Entry 8P4M (electron microscopy, 2.50 A resolution); this record covers chains E and S of the 14 polymer chains in the assembly.

[Chain E]
Name: Chaperonin GroEL
Organism: Escherichia coli
Notes: EC 5.6.1.7
Reference sequence: P0A6F5 (CH60_ECOLI); residues 1-548 here = UniProt positions 1-548
Sequence (548 residues; row label = number of the first residue in the row):
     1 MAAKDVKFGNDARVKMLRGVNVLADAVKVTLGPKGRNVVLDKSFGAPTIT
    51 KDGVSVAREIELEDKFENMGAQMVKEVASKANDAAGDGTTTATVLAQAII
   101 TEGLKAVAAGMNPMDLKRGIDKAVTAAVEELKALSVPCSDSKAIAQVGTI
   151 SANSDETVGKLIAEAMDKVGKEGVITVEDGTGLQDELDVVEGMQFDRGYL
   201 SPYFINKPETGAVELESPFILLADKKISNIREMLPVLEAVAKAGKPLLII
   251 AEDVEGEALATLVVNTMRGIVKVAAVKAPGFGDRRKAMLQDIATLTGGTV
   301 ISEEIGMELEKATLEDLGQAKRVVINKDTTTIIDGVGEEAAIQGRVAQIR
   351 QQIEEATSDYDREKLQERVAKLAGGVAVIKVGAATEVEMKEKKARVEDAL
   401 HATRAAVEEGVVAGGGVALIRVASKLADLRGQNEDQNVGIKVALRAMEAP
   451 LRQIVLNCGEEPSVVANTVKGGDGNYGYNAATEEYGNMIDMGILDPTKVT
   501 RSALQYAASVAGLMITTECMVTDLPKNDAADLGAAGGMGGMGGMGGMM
Disordered / not traced: 1, 526-548
Bound ions: K+: T30, K51, T90 (together with ADP); Mg2+: D87 (together with ADP)
Small-molecule neighbours: ADP / beryllium trifluoride: T30, L31, G32, P33, K51, D52, G53, D87, G88, T89, T90, T91, I150, G414, G415, G416, I454, Y478, N479, A480, A481, M488, I493, D495

[Chain S]
Name: Co-chaperonin GroES
Organism: Escherichia coli
Reference sequence: P0A6F9 (CH10_ECOLI); residues 1-97 here = UniProt positions 1-97
Sequence (97 residues; row label = number of the first residue in the row):
     1 MNIRPLHDRVIVKRKEVETKSAGGIVLTGSAAAKSTRGEVLAVGNGRILE
    51 NGEVKPLDVKVGDIVIFNDGYGVKSEKIDNEEVLIMSESDILAIVEA
Disordered / not traced: 1, 97
Swiss-Prot annotation at these positions:
  - modified residue: K34 (N6-succinyllysine)

[Interface between chain E and chain S]
Pairs across the interface - 18 pairs, chain E then chain S:
  I230(E) with L27(S), hydrophobic; A31(S), hydrophobic
  L234(E) with S21(S); L27(S), hydrophobic
  L237(E) with I25(S), hydrophobic
  E238(E) with S21(S); A22(S)
  A260(E) with T28(S)
  T261(E) with V26(S); T28(S), hydrogen bond (side chain-backbone)
  V264(E) with V26(S), hydrophobic; T28(S)
  N265(E) with G24(S); I25(S); V26(S), hydrogen bond (side chain-backbone)
  I270(E) with G24(S); I25(S); V26(S), hydrophobic
Interface residues without a listed pair, chain E (11 interface residues in all): R231, R268

[In short]
11 residues of chain E face 8 of chain S across their interface, with 2 hydrogen bonds. Polar pairs include
T261(E)-T28(S) and N265(E)-V26(S). Ligands of chain E: ADP / beryllium trifluoride. T30(E), K51(E) and T90(E)
form the K+ site.
Here chain E is Chaperonin GroEL and chain S is Co-chaperonin GroES, both from Escherichia coli. Entry 8P4M
(CryoEM structure of a C7-symmetrical GroEL7-GroES7 cage in presence of ADP-BeFx) was determined by electron
microscopy together with 8P4N, 8P4O, 8P4R, 8QXS, 8QXT, 8QXU and 8QXV from the same study.
